PDB entry 6VBU | electron microscopy, 3.10 A resolution | chains 2 and 8 of the 8 polymer chains in the assembly

[Chain 2]
Protein: Bardet-Biedl syndrome 2 protein homolog
From: Bos taurus
UniProt: Q32L13 (Q32L13_BOVIN); residues 1-721 here = UniProt positions 1-721
Amino-acid sequence (721 residues; row label = number of the first residue in the row):
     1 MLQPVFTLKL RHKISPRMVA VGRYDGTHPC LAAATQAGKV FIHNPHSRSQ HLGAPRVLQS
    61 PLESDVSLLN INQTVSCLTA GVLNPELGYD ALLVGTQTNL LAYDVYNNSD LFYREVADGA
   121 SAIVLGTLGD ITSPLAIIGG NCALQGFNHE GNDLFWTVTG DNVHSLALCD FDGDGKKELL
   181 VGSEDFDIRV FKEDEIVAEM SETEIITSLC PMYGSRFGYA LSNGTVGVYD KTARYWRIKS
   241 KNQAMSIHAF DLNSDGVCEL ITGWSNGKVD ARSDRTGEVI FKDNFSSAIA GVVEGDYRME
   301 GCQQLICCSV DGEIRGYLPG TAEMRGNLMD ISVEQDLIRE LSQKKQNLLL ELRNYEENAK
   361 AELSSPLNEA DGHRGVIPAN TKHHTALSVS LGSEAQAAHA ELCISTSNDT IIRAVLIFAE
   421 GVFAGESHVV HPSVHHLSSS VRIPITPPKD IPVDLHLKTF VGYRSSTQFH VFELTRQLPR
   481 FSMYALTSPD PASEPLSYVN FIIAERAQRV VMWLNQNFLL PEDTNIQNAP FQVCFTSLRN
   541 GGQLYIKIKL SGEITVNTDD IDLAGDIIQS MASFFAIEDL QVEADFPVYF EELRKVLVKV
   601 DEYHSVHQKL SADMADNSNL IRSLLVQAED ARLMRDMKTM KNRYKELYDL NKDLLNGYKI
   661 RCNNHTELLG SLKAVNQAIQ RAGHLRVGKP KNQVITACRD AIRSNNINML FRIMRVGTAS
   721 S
Unresolved in the structure: 1, 46-64, 320-337, 360-374, 393-397, 718-721
Bound ions: Ca2+ site 1: Asp170, Gly173, Lys176, Glu178; Ca2+ site 2: Asp251, Asn253, Asp255, Val257, Glu259
What the authors report for this chain:
  - disease-associated variants - D170N (citing earlier work)
  - binding site for Ca2+: Asp170
  - Ca2+ coordination: Asp170

[Chain 8]
Protein: Bardet-Biedl syndrome 8 protein
From: Bos taurus
UniProt: F1N4X0 (F1N4X0_BOVIN); numbering as in UniProt (aligned over 1-501)
Amino-acid sequence (501 residues; each row starts with the number of its first residue):
     1 MEPLLLAWSY FRRRRFQLCA DLCTQMLEKS PCDQAAWILK ARALTEMVYV DEIDVDEEGI
    61 AEMILDENAI AQVPRPGTSL KLPGTNQTGG PSPAVRPVTQ AGRPITGFLR PSTQSGRPGT
   121 IEQAIKTPRT AYTARPIASS SGRFVRLGTA SMLTSPDGPF INLSRLNLAK YAQKPKLAKA
   181 LFEYIFHHEN DVKTALDLAA LSTEHSQYKD WWWKVQIGKC YYRLGLYREA EKQFKSALKQ
   241 QEMVDTFLYL AKVYISLDQP LTALNLFKQG LDKFPGEVTL LCGIARIYEE MNNISSATEY
   301 YKEVLKQDNT HVEAIACIGS NHFYTDQPEV ALRFYRRLLQ MGVYNCQLFN NLGLCCFYAQ
   361 QYDMTLTSFE RALSLAENEE EVADVWYNLG HVAVGTGDTN LAHQCFRLAL VSNNQHAEAY
   421 NNLAVLEMRR GHVEQAKALL QTASSLAPHM YEPHFNFATI SDKIGDLQRS YAAAKKSEAA
   481 FPDHVDTQHL IKQLEQHFAM L
Unresolved in the structure: 82-89, 142-157, 500-501

[How chain 2 and chain 8 interact]
Residue-residue contacts (47; chain 2 residue first):
  Ser67(2) with Val73(8)
  Leu68(2) with Ala71(8); Gln72(8), hydrogen bond (backbone-backbone)
  Leu69(2) with Ile70(8); Ala71(8), hydrophobic
  Asn70(2) with Ala69(8), hydrogen bond (side chain-backbone); Ile70(8), hydrogen bond (backbone-backbone); Gln72(8), hydrogen bond
  Asn72(2) with Glu67(8)
  Leu101(2) with Ile70(8), hydrophobic
  Tyr103(2) with Ala71(8)
  Tyr106(2) with Arg75(8), hydrogen bond (backbone-side chain); Thr78(8)
  Asn107(2) with Arg75(8), hydrogen bond; Thr78(8); Leu261(8)
  Asn108(2) with Thr78(8); Asp258(8), hydrogen bond (side chain-backbone); Gln259(8)
  Ser109(2) with Thr262(8)
  Asp110(2) with Arg228(8), salt bridge; Gln259(8); Thr262(8), hydrogen bond
  Tyr113(2) with Arg228(8)
  Gln608(2) with Leu196(8); Ala200(8); Tyr221(8)
  Lys609(2) with Asp197(8), salt bridge; Ala200(8)
  Ala612(2) with Leu224(8), hydrophobic
  Asp613(2) with Lys193(8), salt bridge
  Ala615(2) with Leu224(8)
  Asp616(2) with Lys193(8); Leu224(8)
  Asn619(2) with Leu224(8), hydrogen bond (side chain-backbone)
  Arg622(2) with Ala61(8); Leu65(8)
  Ser623(2) with Ser139(8), hydrogen bond; Ser140(8)
  Leu625(2) with Leu65(8), hydrophobic
  Val626(2) with Ala61(8); Ser139(8)
  Glu629(2) with Ile121(8); Glu122(8)
  Asp630(2) with Ile125(8)
  Leu633(2) with Glu122(8); Lys126(8)
Other interface residues (no listed pair), chain 2 (32 interface residues in all): Glu115, Ser605, Ser611, Gln627, Arg632
Other interface residues (no listed pair), chain 8 (37 interface residues in all): Ile60, Glu62, Asp66, Pro74, Ser79, Val192, Glu204, Leu226, Glu229, Glu231

[Overview]
32 residues of chain 2 face 37 of chain 8 across their interface, with 10 hydrogen bonds and 3 salt bridges.
Polar pairs include Asp110(2)-Arg228(8), Lys609(2)-Asp197(8) and Asp613(2)-Lys193(8). Asp170(2), Gly173(2),
Lys176(2) and Glu178(2) coordinate Ca2+ site 1. From the paper: a binding site for Ca2+ at Asp170(2); Ca2+
coordination by Asp170(2).
Here chain 2 is Bardet-Biedl syndrome 2 protein homolog and chain 8 is Bardet-Biedl syndrome 8 protein, both
from Bos taurus. Entry 6VBU (Structure of the bovine BBSome complex) was determined by electron microscopy
together with 6VBV from the same study.
